Entry 5QIL (X-ray diffraction, 1.98 A resolution); this record covers chain A.

== Chain A ==
Protein: TGF-beta receptor type-1
From: Homo sapiens
Notes: EC 2.7.11.30; fragment: kinase domain
UniProtKB: P36897 (TGFR1_HUMAN); residues 200-503 here = UniProt positions 200-503
Amino-acid sequence (307 residues; each row starts with the number of its first residue):
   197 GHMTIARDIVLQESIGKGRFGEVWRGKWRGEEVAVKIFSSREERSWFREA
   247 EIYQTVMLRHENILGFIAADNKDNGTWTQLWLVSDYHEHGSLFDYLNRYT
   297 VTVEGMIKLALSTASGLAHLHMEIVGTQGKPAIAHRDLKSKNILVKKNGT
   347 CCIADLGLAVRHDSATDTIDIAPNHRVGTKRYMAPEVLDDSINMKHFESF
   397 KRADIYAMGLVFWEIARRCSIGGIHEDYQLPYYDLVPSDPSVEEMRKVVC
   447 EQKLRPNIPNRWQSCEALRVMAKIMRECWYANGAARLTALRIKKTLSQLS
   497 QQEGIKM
Not modelled in the structure: 500-503
Construct notes: expression tag (197-199); engineered mutation Asp204 (Thr in P36897)
Small-molecule neighbours: J2V (N-{4-[3-(6-methoxypyridin-3-yl)-1H-pyrrolo[3,2-b]pyridin-2-yl]pyridin-2-yl}acetamide): Ile211, Lys213, Gly214, Val219, Ala230, Val231, Lys232, Glu245, Tyr249, Leu260, Phe262, Leu278, Val279, Ser280, Asp281, Tyr282, His283, Glu284, His285, Gly286, Leu340, Asp351
UniProt features mapped onto this chain:
  - active site: Asp333 (Proton acceptor)
  - binding site (ATP): Ile211 to Val219, Lys232
  - cross-link (Glycyl lysine isopeptide (Lys-Gly)): Lys268 (interchain with G-Cter in ubiquitin), Lys391 (interchain with G-Cter in SUMO)
  - natural variant: Thr200 (T200I: In LDS1), Lys232 (K232E: In LDS1), Ser241 (S241L: In LDS1), Asp266 (D266Y: In LDS1), Asn267 (N267H: In a patient with Marfan syndrome), Met318 (M318R: In LDS1), Asp351 (D351G: In LDS1), Thr375 (T375R: In LDS1), Asp400 (D400G: In LDS1), Arg487 (R487P: In LDS1; R487Q: In LDS1; R487W: In LDS1)
  - mutagenesis: Thr200 (T200D: Loss of response to TGF-beta; T200V: Loss of phosphorylation. Loss of response to TGF-beta), Lys268 (K268R: Abolished its TCR-induced ubiquitination)

== Summary ==
Chain A binds compound J2V. UniProt lists active-site residue Asp333, 10 ATP-binding residues and 2
mutagenesis sites.
Chain A is TGF-beta receptor type-1 (Homo sapiens); the structure, Tgf-beta receptor type 1 kinase domain
(T204D) in complex with N-{4-[3-(6-methoxypyridin-3-yl)-1H-pyrrolo[3,2-b]pyridin-2-yl]pyridin-2-yl}acetamide,
was determined by X-ray diffraction, deposited together with 5QIK, 5QIM and 5QIN.
